6RK2 - chains A and B; structure by X-ray diffraction, 2.09 A resolution.

== Chain A (and B) ==
Name: Beta-glucosidase
Organism: Agrobacterium tumefaciens A6
Notes: EC 3.2.1.21; chain B of this document is another copy of the same molecule, construct and numbering; everything in this record applies to it too
Reference sequence: A0A2I4PGZ0 (A0A2I4PGZ0_RHIRD); residues 1-467 here = UniProt positions 1-467
Chain sequence (490 residues; row label = number of the first residue in the row; numbers below 1 keep their minus sign (Met-22 is residue -22)):
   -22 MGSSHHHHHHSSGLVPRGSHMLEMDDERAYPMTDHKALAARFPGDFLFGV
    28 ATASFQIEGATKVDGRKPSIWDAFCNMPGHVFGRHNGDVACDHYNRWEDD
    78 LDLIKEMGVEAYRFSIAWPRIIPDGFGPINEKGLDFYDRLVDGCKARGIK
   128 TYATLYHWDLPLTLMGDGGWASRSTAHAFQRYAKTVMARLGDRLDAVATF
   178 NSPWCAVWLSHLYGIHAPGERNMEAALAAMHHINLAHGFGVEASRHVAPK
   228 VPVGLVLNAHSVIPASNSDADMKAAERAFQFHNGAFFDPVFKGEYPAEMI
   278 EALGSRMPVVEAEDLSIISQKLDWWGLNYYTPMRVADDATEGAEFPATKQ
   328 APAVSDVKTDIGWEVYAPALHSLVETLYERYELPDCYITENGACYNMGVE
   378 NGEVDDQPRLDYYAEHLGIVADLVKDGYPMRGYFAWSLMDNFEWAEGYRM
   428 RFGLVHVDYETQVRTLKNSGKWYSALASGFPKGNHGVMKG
Disordered / not traced: -22 to 5, 460-467 (chain B: -22 to 8, 460-467)
Sequence notes: initiating methionine (-22); expression tag (-21 to 0); engineered mutation Ser179 (Glu in A0A2I4PGZ0)
Ligand contacts: 2-(alpha-L-altropyranosyloxy)benzoic acid (6GR): Gln33, His134, Trp135, Asn178, Ser179, Cys182, Leu186, His193, Asn235, Asn305, Tyr307, Trp340, Glu367, Trp413, Glu420, Trp421, Phe429
Reported in the primary citation:
  - binding site for 2-(alpha-L-altropyranosyloxy)benzoic acid: Gln33, His134, Trp135, Asn178, His193, Tyr307, Trp340, Glu367, Trp413, Glu420, Trp421
  - specificity-determining residues: His193
  - catalytic residues: Glu367 (proposed by the authors, not directly observed)

== Chain A / chain B interface ==
Residue-residue contacts (45):
  Lys39(A) with Asp144(B), salt bridge
  Lys44(A) with Lys44(B)
  Pro45(A) with Thr140(B); Gly143(B)
  Asp49(A) with Gly143(B)
  Ala50(A) with Met142(B); Gly143(B)
  Asn53(A) with Gly143(B), hydrogen bond (side chain-backbone); Asp144(B); Gly145(B)
  Met54(A) with Met142(B), hydrophobic; Gly145(B); Glu197(B); Ala202(B), hydrophobic
  Pro55(A) with Ala148(B); Asn199(B); Glu201(B); Ala202(B)
  Gly56(A) with Asn199(B)
  His57(A) with Glu197(B), salt bridge
  Arg61(A) with Glu201(B), salt bridge
  Asp101(A) with Lys44(B), salt bridge
  Leu139(A) with Leu139(B); Thr140(B); Gly143(B)
  Thr140(A) with Leu139(B)
  Met142(A) with Ala50(B)
  Gly143(A) with Pro45(B); Asp49(B); Ala50(B); Asn53(B), hydrogen bond (backbone-side chain); Leu139(B)
  Asp144(A) with Lys39(B), salt bridge; Asn53(B)
  Gly145(A) with Asn53(B); Met54(B)
  Ala148(A) with Met54(B), hydrophobic; Pro55(B)
  Glu197(A) with Met54(B); His57(B), salt bridge
  Asn199(A) with Pro55(B); Gly56(B)
  Glu201(A) with Arg61(B), salt bridge
  Ala202(A) with Met54(B), hydrophobic; Pro55(B)
Other interface residues (no listed pair), chain A (25 interface residues in all): His188, Pro195
Other interface residues (no listed pair), chain B (25 interface residues in all): Asp101, His188, Pro195

== In short ==
The chain A/chain B interface involves 25 residues from each chain, with 2 hydrogen bonds and 7 salt bridges.
Polar pairs include Lys39(A)-Asp144(B), His57(A)-Glu197(B) and Arg61(A)-Glu201(B). Ligands of chain A:
2-(alpha-L-altropyranosyloxy)benzoic acid. From the paper: the catalytic residue Glu367(A); a binding site for
2-(alpha-L-altropyranosyloxy)benzoic acid at Gln33(A), His134(A) and Trp135(A) among others.
Chain A and chain B are both Beta-glucosidase (Agrobacterium tumefaciens A6); the structure, Complex structure
of virulence factor SghA mutant with its substrate SAG, was determined by X-ray diffraction (same publication
as 6RJK, 6RJM and 6RJO).
